PDB entry 9EX9 | electron microscopy, 2.50 A resolution | chains A and E of the 8 polymer chains in the assembly

# Chain A
Protein: DNA-directed RNA polymerase 147 kDa polypeptide
Source organism: Vaccinia virus
Notes: EC 2.7.7.6
Reference sequence: P20504 (RP147_VACCC); numbering as in UniProt (aligned over 1-1286)
Sequence (1286 residues; row label = number of the first residue in the row):
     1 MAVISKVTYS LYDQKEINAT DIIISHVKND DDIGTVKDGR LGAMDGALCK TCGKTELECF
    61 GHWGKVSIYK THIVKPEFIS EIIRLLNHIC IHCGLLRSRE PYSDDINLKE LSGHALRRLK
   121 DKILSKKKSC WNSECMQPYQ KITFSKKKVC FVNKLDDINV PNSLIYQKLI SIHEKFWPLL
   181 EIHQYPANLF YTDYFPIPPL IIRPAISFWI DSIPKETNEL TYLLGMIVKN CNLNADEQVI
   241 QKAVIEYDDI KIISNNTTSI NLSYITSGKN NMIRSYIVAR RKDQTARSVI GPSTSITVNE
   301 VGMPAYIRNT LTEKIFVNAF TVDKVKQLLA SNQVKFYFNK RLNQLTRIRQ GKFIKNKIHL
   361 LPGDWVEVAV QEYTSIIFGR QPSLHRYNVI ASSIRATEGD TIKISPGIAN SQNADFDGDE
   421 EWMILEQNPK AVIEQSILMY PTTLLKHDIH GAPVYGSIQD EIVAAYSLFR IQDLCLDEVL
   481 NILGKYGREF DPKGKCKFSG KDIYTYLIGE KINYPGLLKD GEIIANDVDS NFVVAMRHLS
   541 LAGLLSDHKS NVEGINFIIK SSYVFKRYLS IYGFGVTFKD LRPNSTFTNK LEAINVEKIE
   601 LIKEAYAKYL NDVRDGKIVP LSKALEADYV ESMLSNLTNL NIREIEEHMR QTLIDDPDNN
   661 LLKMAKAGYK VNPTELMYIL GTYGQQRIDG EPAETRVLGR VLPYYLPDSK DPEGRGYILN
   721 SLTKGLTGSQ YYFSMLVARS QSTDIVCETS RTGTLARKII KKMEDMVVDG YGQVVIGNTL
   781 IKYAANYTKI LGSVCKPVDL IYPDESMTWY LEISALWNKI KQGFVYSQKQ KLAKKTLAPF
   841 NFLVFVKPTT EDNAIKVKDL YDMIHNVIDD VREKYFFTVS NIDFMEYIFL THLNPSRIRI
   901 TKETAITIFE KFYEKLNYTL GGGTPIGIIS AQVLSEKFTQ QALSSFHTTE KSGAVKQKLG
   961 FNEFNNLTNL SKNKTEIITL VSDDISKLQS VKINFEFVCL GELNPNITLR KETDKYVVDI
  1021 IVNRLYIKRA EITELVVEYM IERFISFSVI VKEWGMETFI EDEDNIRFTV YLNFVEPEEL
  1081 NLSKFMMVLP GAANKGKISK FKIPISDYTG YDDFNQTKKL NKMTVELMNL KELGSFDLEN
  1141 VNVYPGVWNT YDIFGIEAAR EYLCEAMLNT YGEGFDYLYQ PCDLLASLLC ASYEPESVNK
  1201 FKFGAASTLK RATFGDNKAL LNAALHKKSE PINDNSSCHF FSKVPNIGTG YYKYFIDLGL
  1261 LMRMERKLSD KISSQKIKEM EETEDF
Not modelled in the structure: 1, 209-213, 1267-1286
Sequence notes: variant Thr-258 (Ser in P20504), Glu-489 (Lys in P20504), Lys-1015 (Arg in P20504)
Bound ions: Zn2+ site 1: Cys-49, Cys-52, Cys-59, His-62; Zn2+ site 2: Cys-90, Cys-93, Cys-130, Cys-135; Mg2+: Asp-415, Asp-417, Asp-419

# Chain E
Protein: DNA-directed RNA polymerase 22 kDa subunit
Source organism: Vaccinia virus
Notes: EC 2.7.7.6
Reference sequence: P68608 (RP22_VACCC); residue numbers follow UniProt; this construct covers 1-185
Sequence (186 residues; each row starts with the number of its first residue; numbering starts at 0):
     0 XMNQYNVKYL AKILCLKTEI ARDPYAVINR NVLLRYTTDI EYNDLVTLIT VRHKIDSMKT
    60 VFQVFNESSI NYTPVDDDYG EPIIITSYLQ KGHNKFPVNF LYIDVVISDL FPSFVRLDTT
   120 ETNIVNSVLQ TGDGKKTLRL PKMLETEIVV KILYRPNIPL KIVRFFRNNM VTGVEIADRS
   180 VISVAD
Not modelled in the structure: 185
Sequence notes: acetylation (0)
Modified / non-standard residues: ACE (acetyl group) at position 0

# Interface between chain A and chain E
Contacting residue pairs (87; chain A residue first):
  His-114(A) / Ala-184(E)
  Tyr-771(A) / Thr-130(E)
  Gln-773(A) / Val-127(E)
  Val-775(A) / Leu-137(E)  hydrophobic
  Asn-778(A) / Thr-136(E)  hydrogen bond (side chain-backbone)
  Asn-778(A) / Leu-137(E)
  Asn-778(A) / Arg-138(E)  hydrogen bond (backbone-backbone)
  Thr-779(A) / Arg-138(E)
  Leu-780(A) / Leu-128(E)  hydrophobic
  Leu-780(A) / Arg-138(E)  hydrogen bond (backbone-backbone)
  Leu-780(A) / Leu-139(E)  hydrophobic
  Leu-780(A) / Pro-140(E)
  Lys-782(A) / Glu-174(E)
  Tyr-783(A) / Val-124(E)
  Tyr-783(A) / Ile-175(E)
  Tyr-783(A) / Asp-177(E)  hydrogen bond
  Tyr-787(A) / Asn-168(E)
  Tyr-787(A) / Val-170(E)  hydrophobic
  Tyr-787(A) / Thr-171(E)
  Tyr-787(A) / Glu-174(E)
  Ile-820(A) / Gly-172(E)
  Gln-822(A) / Phe-165(E)  hydrogen bond (side chain-backbone)
  Gln-822(A) / Arg-166(E)
  Gln-822(A) / Asn-167(E)  hydrogen bond
  Gln-822(A) / Gly-172(E)
  Gly-823(A) / Asn-167(E)
  Gly-823(A) / Asn-168(E)
  Gly-823(A) / Met-169(E)
  Gly-823(A) / Gly-172(E)  hydrogen bond (backbone-backbone)
  Phe-824(A) / Met-169(E)
  Phe-824(A) / Gly-172(E)
  Tyr-826(A) / Met-169(E)  hydrophobic
  Lys-829(A) / Asp-108(E)  salt bridge
  Thr-836(A) / Val-170(E)
  Leu-837(A) / Val-170(E)
  Thr-878(A) / Ile-123(E)
  Val-879(A) / Ile-175(E)
  Asn-881(A) / Val-173(E)
  Asn-881(A) / Ile-175(E)
  Phe-884(A) / Thr-171(E)
  Leu-1130(A) / Tyr-101(E)
  Lys-1131(A) / Tyr-101(E)
  Leu-1133(A) / Tyr-101(E)
  Gly-1134(A) / Asn-2(E)
  Asp-1137(A) / Tyr-4(E)
  Asp-1137(A) / Lys-7(E)  salt bridge
  Asp-1137(A) / Tyr-8(E)
  Leu-1138(A) / Tyr-8(E)  hydrogen bond (backbone-side chain)
  Leu-1138(A) / Asp-103(E)
  Glu-1139(A) / Lys-7(E)  salt bridge
  Glu-1139(A) / Tyr-8(E)
  Glu-1139(A) / Asp-103(E)
  Asn-1140(A) / Lys-11(E)  hydrogen bond
  Asn-1140(A) / Asp-103(E)  hydrogen bond (backbone-side chain)
  Asn-1140(A) / Ile-106(E)
  Asn-1142(A) / Ser-107(E)
  Asn-1142(A) / Asp-108(E)  hydrogen bond (side chain-backbone)
  Val-1143(A) / Ile-102(E)  hydrophobic
  Val-1143(A) / Ser-107(E)  hydrogen bond (backbone-side chain)
  Tyr-1144(A) / Asp-108(E)  hydrogen bond
  Pro-1145(A) / Leu-109(E)
  Asp-1152(A) / Phe-99(E)
  Ile-1153(A) / Phe-99(E)
  Phe-1154(A) / Val-104(E)  hydrophobic
  Phe-1154(A) / Ser-107(E)
  Phe-1154(A) / Leu-109(E)  hydrophobic
  Gly-1155(A) / Glu-146(E)
  Ile-1156(A) / Glu-146(E)
  Ile-1156(A) / Arg-178(E)
  Glu-1157(A) / Phe-164(E)
  Glu-1157(A) / Arg-166(E)  salt bridge
  Glu-1157(A) / Arg-178(E)  salt bridge
  Ala-1158(A) / Leu-109(E)
  Arg-1160(A) / Arg-166(E)
  Tyr-1179(A) / Asn-168(E)
  Tyr-1179(A) / Met-169(E)  hydrogen bond (side chain-backbone)
  Tyr-1179(A) / Val-170(E)  hydrophobic
  Cys-1190(A) / Arg-178(E)  hydrogen bond (backbone-side chain)
  Ala-1191(A) / Pro-140(E)
  Ala-1191(A) / Lys-141(E)
  Ala-1191(A) / Arg-178(E)
  Ser-1192(A) / Lys-141(E)
  Ser-1192(A) / Arg-178(E)  hydrogen bond (backbone-side chain)
  Tyr-1193(A) / Lys-141(E)
  Tyr-1193(A) / Met-142(E)  hydrophobic
  Tyr-1193(A) / Leu-143(E)  hydrophobic
  Tyr-1193(A) / Ile-181(E)  hydrophobic
Interface residues without a listed pair, chain A (62 interface residues in all): Asp-769, Lys-819, Ala-833, Phe-877, Ser-880, Ser-1135, Phe-1136, Val-1141, Thr-1150, Tyr-1151, Glu-1161, Asp-1176, Gln-1180, Asp-1183, Ser-1187
Interface residues without a listed pair, chain E (52 interface residues in all): Arg-29, Asn-98, Phe-110, Gln-129, Gly-131, Ile-147, Arg-163, Ala-176

# Overview
Chain A and chain E form an interface of 62 and 52 residues respectively, with 16 hydrogen bonds and 5 salt
bridges. Polar pairs include Lys-829(A)/Asp-108(E), Asp-1137(A)/Lys-7(E) and Glu-1139(A)/Lys-7(E). The Zn2+
site 1 is built by Cys-49(A), Cys-52(A), Cys-59(A) and His-62(A).
Chain A is DNA-directed RNA polymerase 147 kDa polypeptide and chain E is DNA-directed RNA polymerase 22 kDa
subunit, both from Vaccinia virus; the structure, Cryo EM map and model of the vaccinia minimal RNA
polymerase, was determined by electron microscopy.
